Entry 4RQW (X-ray diffraction, 2.20 A resolution); this record covers chain A.

[Chain A]
Protein: Transcription factor MYC3
Source organism: Arabidopsis thaliana
Notes: fragment: Myc3 N-terminal JAZ-binding domain
Reference sequence: Q9FIP9 (MYC3_ARATH); residue numbers follow UniProt; this construct covers 44-238
Chain sequence (195 residues; row label = number of the first residue in the row):
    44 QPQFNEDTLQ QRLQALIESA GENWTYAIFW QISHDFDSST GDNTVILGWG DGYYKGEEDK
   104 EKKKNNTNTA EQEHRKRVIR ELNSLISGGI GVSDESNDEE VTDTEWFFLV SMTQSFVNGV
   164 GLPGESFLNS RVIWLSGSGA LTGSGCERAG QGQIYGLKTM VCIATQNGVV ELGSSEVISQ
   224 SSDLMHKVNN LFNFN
Not modelled in the structure: 44-49, 102-110, 132-140, 237-238
Modified positions: Mse155 (selenomethionine; parent Met); Mse203 (selenomethionine; parent Met); Mse228 (selenomethionine; parent Met)
Ion coordination: Ca2+ site 1: Q53, D94, E124; Ca2+ site 2: D146 (shared with 1 residue of chain B)
UniProt features mapped onto this chain:
  - mutagenesis: D94 (D94A/Q/S: Exhibits an atr2D-like phenotype; dominant resistance to 5-methyl-tryptophan (5MT), a toxic tryptophan analog; D94E: No effect, normal sensitivity to 5MT; D94N: In atr2D ...)
From the paper describing this entry:
  - mutagenesis - D94A/Y97A, L152A/M155A: increased signaling

[Summary]
The Ca2+ site 1 is built by Q53, D94 and E124. Curated annotation (UniProt) lists one mutagenesis site. From
the paper: D94A/Y97A and L152A/M155A increase signaling.
Chain A is Transcription factor MYC3 (Arabidopsis thaliana); the structure, Crystal structure of Myc3
N-terminal JAZ-binding domain [44-238] from Arabidopsis, was determined by X-ray diffraction (same publication
as 4RRU, 4RS9, 4YWC and 4YZ6).
